1C86 - chain A; structure by X-ray diffraction, 2.30 A resolution.

# Chain A
Molecule: Protein (protein-tyrosine phosphatase 1B)
From: Homo sapiens
Notes: EC 3.1.3.48
Reference sequence: P18031 (PTN1_HUMAN); numbering as in UniProt (aligned over 1-298)
Sequence (298 residues; each row starts with the number of its first residue):
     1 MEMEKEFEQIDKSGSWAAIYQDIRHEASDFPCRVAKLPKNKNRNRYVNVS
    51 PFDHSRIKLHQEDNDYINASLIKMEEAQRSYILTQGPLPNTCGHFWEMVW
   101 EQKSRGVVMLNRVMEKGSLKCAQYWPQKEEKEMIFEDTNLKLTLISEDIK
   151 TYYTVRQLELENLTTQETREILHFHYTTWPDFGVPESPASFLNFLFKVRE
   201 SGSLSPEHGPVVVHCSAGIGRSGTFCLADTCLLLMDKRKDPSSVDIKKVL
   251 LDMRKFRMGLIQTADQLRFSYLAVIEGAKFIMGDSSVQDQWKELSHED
Disordered / not traced: 1-2
Construct notes: engineered mutation V47 (Arg in P18031), N48 (Asp in P18031); conflict T151 (Ser in P18031), D252 (Glu in P18031)
Small-molecule neighbours: OPA (2-(oxalyl-amino)-4,7-dihydro-5H-thieno[2,3-c]pyran-3-carboxylic acid): Y46, N48, V49, K120, D181, F182, C215, S216, A217, I219, G220, R221, Q262
Curated features (UniProtKB/Swiss-Prot):
  - active site: C215 (Phosphocysteine intermediate)
  - binding site (substrate): D181, C215 to R221, Q262
  - modified residue: M1 (N-acetylmethionine), Y20 (Phosphotyrosine), S50 (Phosphoserine), Y66 (Phosphotyrosine), C215 (Cysteine persulfide), S242 (Phosphoserine), S243 (Phosphoserine)
  - cross-link: C215 to S216 (N,N-(cysteine-1,S-diyl)serine (Cys-Ser))
  - mutagenesis: S50 (S50A/D: No phosphorylation), D181 (D181A: Substrate-trapping mutant), C215 (C215S: Catalytically inactive mutant; abolishes sulfhydration)

# In short
Ligands of chain A: compound OPA. Curated annotation (UniProt) lists active-site residue C215, 9
substrate-binding residues and 3 mutagenesis sites.
Chain A is Protein (protein-tyrosine phosphatase 1B) (Homo sapiens); the structure, Crystal structure of
protein tyrosine phosphatase 1B (r47v,d48n) complexed with
2-(oxalyl-amino-4,7-dihydro-5H-thieno[2,3-c]pyran-3-carboxylic acid, was determined by X-ray diffraction
together with 1C87 and 1C88 from the same study.
